PDB entry 3EFR | X-ray diffraction, 2.55 A resolution | chain A

== Chain A ==
Molecule: Biotin [acetyl-CoA-carboxylase] ligase
From: Aquifex aeolicus
Notes: EC 6.3.4.15
Reference sequence: O66837 (O66837_AQUAE); residue numbers follow UniProt; this construct covers 1-233
Chain sequence (233 residues; numbered 1 to 233; the number before each row is that of its first residue):
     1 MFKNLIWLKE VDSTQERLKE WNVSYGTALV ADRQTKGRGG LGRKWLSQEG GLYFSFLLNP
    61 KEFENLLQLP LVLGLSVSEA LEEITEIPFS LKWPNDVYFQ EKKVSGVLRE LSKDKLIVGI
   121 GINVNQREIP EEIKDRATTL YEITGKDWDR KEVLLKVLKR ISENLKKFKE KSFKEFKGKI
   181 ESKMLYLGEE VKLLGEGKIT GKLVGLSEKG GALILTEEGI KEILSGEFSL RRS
Construct notes: engineered mutation Gly40 (Arg in O66837); conflict Arg109 (Cys in O66837)
Residues lining bound ligands: biotin (BTN): Ser13, Thr14, Gln15, Gln34, Gly37, Arg38, Gly39, Gly40, Leu41, Leu46, Tyr53, Phe54, Ser55, Asn95, Asp96, Lys103, Gly106, Val107, Leu108, Gly119, Ile120, Gly121
Reported in the primary citation:
  - conformationally variable residues (loop rearrangement, side-chain flip): Gly37 to Ser47, Lys44 to Gln48
  - binding site for biotin: Gly40, Leu46
  - contacts within the chain: Gly40-Gly42 (backbone contact)

== Summary ==
Bound to chain A: biotin. The paper reports a binding site for biotin at Gly40 and Leu46; conformational
variability at Gly37 and Lys44.
Chain A is Biotin [acetyl-CoA-carboxylase] ligase (Aquifex aeolicus); the structure, Biotin protein ligase
R40G mutant from Aquifex aeolicus in complex with biotin, was determined by X-ray diffraction, deposited
together with 3EFS and 3FJP.
